4K45 - chains A and B; structure by X-ray diffraction, 1.50 A resolution.

[Chain A]
Molecule: 1-phosphatidylinositol 4,5-bisphosphate phosphodiesterase gamma-1
Source organism: Rattus norvegicus
Notes: EC 3.1.4.11; fragment: C-terminal SH2 (cSH2) domain
Reference sequence: P10686 (PLCG1_RAT); numbering as in UniProt (aligned over 664-766)
Amino-acid sequence (106 residues; numbered 661 to 766; the number before each row is that of its first residue):
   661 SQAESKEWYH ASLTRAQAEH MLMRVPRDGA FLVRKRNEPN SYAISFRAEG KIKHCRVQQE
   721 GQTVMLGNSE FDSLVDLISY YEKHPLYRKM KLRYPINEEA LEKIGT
Unresolved in the structure: 661, 764-766
Construct notes: cloning artifact (661-663)
What the authors report for this chain:
  - mutagenesis - R675E, K711E/K713E, R716E: unchanged catalytic activity
  - mutagenesis - N728E, Y747E/R748E (30-fold): increased catalytic activity
  - mutagenesis - N728A: unchanged catalytic activity (citing earlier work)
  - mutagenesis - R675E, R716E: decreased catalytic activity on EGF

[Chain B]
Molecule: 1-phosphatidylinositol 4,5-bisphosphate phosphodiesterase gamma-1, short peptide
Notes: EC 3.1.4.11; fragment: residues 770 to 787 of PLC-gamma1
Reference sequence: P10686 (PLCG1_RAT); numbering as in UniProt (aligned over 770-787)
Amino-acid sequence (18 residues; each row starts with the number of its first residue):
   770 DYGALYEGRN PGFYVEAN
Unresolved in the structure: 770-779
Modified positions: Y783 (o-phosphotyrosine; PTR)
Curated features (UniProtKB/Swiss-Prot):
  - modified residue (Phosphotyrosine): Y771, Y775, Y783
What the authors report for this chain:
  - post-translational modification sites: Y783 (citing earlier work)

[How chain A and chain B interact]
Pairs across the interface - 20 pairs, chain A then chain B:
  R675(A) - F782(B)  hydrogen bond (side chain-backbone)
  R675(A) - Y783(B)
  R694(A) - Y783(B)
  R696(A) - Y783(B)
  F706(A) - V784(B)  hydrophobic
  H714(A) - Y783(B)
  H714(A) - V784(B)  hydrogen bond (backbone-backbone)
  C715(A) - V784(B)  hydrogen bond (side chain-backbone)
  C715(A) - A786(B)
  R716(A) - Y783(B)
  L726(A) - A786(B)  hydrophobic
  N728(A) - N787(B)
  Y741(A) - N787(B)
  P745(A) - N787(B)
  L746(A) - A786(B)
  L746(A) - N787(B)  hydrogen bond (backbone-backbone)
  Y747(A) - V784(B)  hydrophobic
  Y747(A) - E785(B)
  Y747(A) - N787(B)
  R748(A) - N787(B)  hydrogen bond (backbone-side chain)
Other interface residues (no listed pair), chain A (16 interface residues in all): A703, K713
Interface features reported in the paper:
  - residue pairs: R675(A)-Y783(B), R694(A)-Y783(B), R696(A)-Y783(B), R716(A)-Y783(B)
  - interface residues, chain A: L746(A)

[In short]
Chain A and chain B form an interface of 16 and 6 residues respectively; the contacts include 5 hydrogen
bonds. Polar contacts include R675(A)-F782(B), C715(A)-V784(B) and R748(A)-N787(B). The paper describes
contacts between R675(A) and Y783(B), R694(A) and Y783(B) and R696(A) and Y783(B) among others. The paper
reports that N728E and Y747E/R748E of chain A increase catalytic activity; the interface residue L746(A); 6
substitutions were tested in all.
Chain A is 1-phosphatidylinositol 4,5-bisphosphate phosphodiesterase gamma-1 (Rattus norvegicus) and chain B
is 1-phosphatidylinositol 4,5-bisphosphate phosphodiesterase gamma-1, short peptide; the structure,
Auto-inhibition and phosphorylation-induced activation of PLC-gamma isozymes, was determined by X-ray
diffraction together with 4K44 from the same study.
